5F0M - chains A and B of the 4 polymer chains in the assembly; structure by X-ray diffraction, 3.10 A resolution.

== Chain A ==
Molecule: Vacuolar protein sorting-associated protein 35
Organism: Homo sapiens
UniProtKB: Q96QK1 (VPS35_HUMAN); residue numbers follow UniProt; this construct covers 14-470
Sequence (462 residues; each row starts with the number of its first residue):
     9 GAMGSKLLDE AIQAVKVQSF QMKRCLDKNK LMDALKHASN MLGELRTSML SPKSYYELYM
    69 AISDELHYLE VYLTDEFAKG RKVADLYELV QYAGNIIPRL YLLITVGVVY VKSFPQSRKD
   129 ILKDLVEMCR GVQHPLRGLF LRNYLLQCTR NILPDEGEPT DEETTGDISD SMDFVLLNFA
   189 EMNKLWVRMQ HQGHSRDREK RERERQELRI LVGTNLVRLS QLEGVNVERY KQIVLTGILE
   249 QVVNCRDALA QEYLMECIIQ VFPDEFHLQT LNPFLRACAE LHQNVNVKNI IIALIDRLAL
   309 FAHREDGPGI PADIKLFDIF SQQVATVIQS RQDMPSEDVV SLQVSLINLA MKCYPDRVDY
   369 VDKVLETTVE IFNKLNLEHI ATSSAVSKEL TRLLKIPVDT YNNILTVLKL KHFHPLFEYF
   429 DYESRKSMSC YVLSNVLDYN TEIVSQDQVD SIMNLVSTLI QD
Unresolved in the structure: 9-11, 470
Differences from the reference sequence: expression tag (9-13)
UniProt features mapped onto this chain:
  - region (Interaction with SNX3): Val-25 to Lys-44, Asp-205 to Glu-215

== Chain B ==
Molecule: Vacuolar protein sorting-associated protein 26A
Organism: Homo sapiens
UniProtKB: O75436 (VP26A_HUMAN); residues 2-321 here = UniProt positions 2-321
Sequence (321 residues; each row starts with the number of its first residue):
     1 MSFLGGFFGP ICEIDIVLND GETRKMAEMK TEDGKVEKHY LFYDGESVSG KVNLAFKQPG
    61 KRLEHQGIRI EFVGQIELFN DKSNTHEFVN LVKELALPGE LTQSRSYDFE FMQVEKPYES
   121 YIGANVRLRY FLKVTIVRRL TDLVKEYDLI VHQLATYPDV NNSIKMEVGI EDCLHIEFEY
   181 NKSKYHLKDV IVGKIYFLLV RIKIQHMELQ LIKKEITGIG PSTTTETETI AKYEIMDGAP
   241 VKGESIPIRL FLAGYDPTPT MRDVNKKFSV RYFLNLVLVD EEDRRYFKQQ EIILWRKAPE
   301 KLRKQRTNFH QRFESPESQA S
Unresolved in the structure: 1-7, 301-321
Differences from the reference sequence: initiating methionine (1)
Modified residues: Mse-1 (selenomethionine); Mse-26, Mse-29, Mse-112, Mse-166, Mse-207, Mse-236, Mse-261 (selenomethionine; parent Met)
UniProt features mapped onto this chain:
  - modified residue: Ser-315 (Phosphoserine)

== Interface between chain A and chain B ==
Contacting residue pairs (42):
  Glu-96(A) / Phe-251(B)
  Gln-99(A) / Tyr-233(B)  hydrogen bond (backbone-side chain)
  Gln-99(A) / Arg-249(B)  hydrogen bond
  Gln-99(A) / Phe-251(B)
  Tyr-100(A) / Phe-251(B)  hydrophobic
  Tyr-100(A) / Ala-253(B)
  Tyr-100(A) / Gly-254(B)
  Tyr-100(A) / Tyr-255(B)
  Ala-101(A) / Tyr-233(B)
  Gly-102(A) / Glu-234(B)  hydrogen bond (backbone-backbone)
  Asn-103(A) / Glu-234(B)
  Ile-104(A) / Glu-234(B)  hydrogen bond (backbone-side chain)
  Ile-104(A) / Ile-235(B)
  Ile-104(A) / Asp-237(B)
  Ile-105(A) / Asp-237(B)
  Arg-107(A) / Tyr-233(B)  hydrogen bond
  Arg-107(A) / Glu-234(B)  hydrogen bond (side chain-backbone)
  Asp-132(A) / Arg-249(B)  salt bridge
  Glu-135(A) / Pro-247(B)
  Met-136(A) / Pro-247(B)  hydrophobic
  Met-136(A) / Arg-249(B)
  Arg-138(A) / Ser-245(B)  hydrogen bond (side chain-backbone)
  Arg-138(A) / Ile-246(B)
  Arg-138(A) / Pro-247(B)
  Gly-139(A) / Ile-235(B)
  Gly-139(A) / Mse-236(B)
  Gly-139(A) / Asp-237(B)  hydrogen bond (backbone-backbone)
  Val-140(A) / Asp-237(B)
  Gln-141(A) / Mse-236(B)
  Gln-141(A) / Asp-237(B)  hydrogen bond (backbone-backbone)
  Gln-141(A) / Gly-238(B)
  Gln-141(A) / Ala-239(B)
  Gln-141(A) / Pro-240(B)
  Gln-141(A) / Glu-244(B)  hydrogen bond
  Gln-141(A) / Ile-246(B)
  His-142(A) / Asp-237(B)  hydrogen bond (backbone-backbone)
  His-142(A) / Gly-238(B)
  Arg-145(A) / Asp-237(B)  salt bridge
  Lys-192(A) / Glu-244(B)  salt bridge
  Arg-196(A) / Ala-239(B)
  Arg-196(A) / Val-241(B)
  Arg-196(A) / Glu-244(B)  salt bridge
Also at the interface, not in a pair above, chain A (21 interface residues in all): Arg-54
Also at the interface, not in a pair above, chain B (19 interface residues in all): Lys-232
From the paper, about this interface:
  - hot spots on chain A (mutagenesis) - R54A/R145A: abolished binding to Vacuolar protein sorting-associated protein 26A (chain B)
  - hot spots on chain B (mutagenesis) - R249A: abolished binding to Vacuolar protein sorting-associated protein 35 (chain A)

== Summary ==
Chain A and chain B form an interface of 21 and 19 residues respectively; the contacts include 11 hydrogen
bonds and 4 salt bridges. Among the polar pairs are Asp-132(A)/Arg-249(B), Arg-145(A)/Asp-237(B) and
Lys-192(A)/Glu-244(B). From the paper: R54A/R145A of chain A abolish binding to Vacuolar protein
sorting-associated protein 26A (chain B); R249A of chain B abolishes binding to Vacuolar protein
sorting-associated protein 35 (chain A).
Here chain A is Vacuolar protein sorting-associated protein 35 and chain B is Vacuolar protein
sorting-associated protein 26A, both from Homo sapiens. Entry 5F0M (Structure of retromer VPS26-VPS35 subunits
bound to SNX3 and DMT1 (SeMet labeled)) was determined by X-ray diffraction together with 5F0J, 5F0K, 5F0L and
5F0P from the same study.
